PDB entry 6IZW | X-ray diffraction, 2.40 A resolution | chains A and C of the 3 polymer chains in the assembly

== Chain A ==
Name: Mutual gliding-motility protein MglA
From: Myxococcus xanthus (strain DK 1622)
Notes: EC 3.6.5.2
Reference sequence: Q1DB04 (MGLA_MYXXD); residues 1-195 here = UniProt positions 1-195
Amino-acid sequence (203 residues; each row starts with the number of its first residue):
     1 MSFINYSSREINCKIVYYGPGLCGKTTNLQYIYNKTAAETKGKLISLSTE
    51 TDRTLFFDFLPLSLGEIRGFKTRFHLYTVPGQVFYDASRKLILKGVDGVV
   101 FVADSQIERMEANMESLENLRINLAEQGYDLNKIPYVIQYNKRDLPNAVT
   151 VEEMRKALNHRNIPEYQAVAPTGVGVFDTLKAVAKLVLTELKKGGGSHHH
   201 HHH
Not modelled in the structure: 1, 194-203
Construct notes: expression tag (196-203)
Ion coordination: Mg2+: Thr-26, Thr-54 (together with GTP-gamma-S)
Small-molecule neighbours: GTP-gamma-S (GSP; 5'-guanosine-diphosphate-monothiophosphate): Pro-20, Gly-21, Leu-22, Cys-23, Gly-24, Lys-25, Thr-26, Thr-27, Asp-52, Arg-53, Thr-54, Val-79, Pro-80, Gly-81, Gln-82, Asn-141, Lys-142, Asp-144, Leu-145, Ala-168, Val-169, Ala-170, Pro-171
UniProt features mapped onto this chain:
  - binding site (GTP): Gly-19 to Thr-26, Thr-78 to Gln-82, Asn-141 to Asp-144
From the paper describing this entry:
  - catalytic residues: Arg-53, Gln-82
  - conformationally variable residues (loop rearrangement): Arg-53, Gln-82
  - Mg2+ coordination: Thr-54
  - mutagenesis - L64A/I67A, K181A/K185A: decreased catalytic activity with Gliding motility protein MglB (chain C)

== Chain C ==
Name: Gliding motility protein MglB
From: Myxococcus xanthus (strain DK 1622)
Reference sequence: Q1DB03 (Q1DB03_MYXXD); residue numbers follow UniProt; this construct covers 1-159
Amino-acid sequence (167 residues; each row starts with the number of its first residue):
     1 MGTQLVMYEEEFTKINAVCDRLTKDANAKVVFLVDKNGQLISSAGQTQNI
    51 DTTSLASLTAGNVAAMGGLAKLIGENEFPNQFHEGAKDSLYMTIVGSRVV
   101 LVVIFDNRTSLGLVRLRIKKASDELTKIFESLVKKTDSPGAGSPFAEMSD
   151 DDIDNLFSEGSHHHHHH
Not modelled in the structure: 1-5, 131-167
Construct notes: engineered mutation Mse-148 (Ile in Q1DB03); expression tag (160-167)
Modified residues: Mse-1, Mse-148 (selenomethionine); Mse-7, Mse-66, Mse-92 (selenomethionine; parent Met)
From the paper describing this entry:
  - mutagenesis - D150A/D151A/D152A: decreased catalytic activity with Mutual gliding-motility protein MglA (chain A)

== How chain A and chain C interact ==
Contacting residue pairs (20):
  Leu-47(A) / Ala-64(C)
  Leu-47(A) / Ala-65(C)  hydrophobic
  Thr-49(A) / Asn-37(C)
  Glu-50(A) / Arg-98(C)  salt bridge
  Leu-55(A) / Lys-36(C)
  Leu-55(A) / Asn-37(C)
  Leu-55(A) / Ala-60(C)  hydrophobic
  Leu-55(A) / Ala-64(C)  hydrophobic
  Phe-56(A) / Gly-61(C)
  Phe-84(A) / Gly-38(C)
  Phe-84(A) / Gln-39(C)
  Phe-84(A) / Thr-53(C)
  Phe-84(A) / Ser-57(C)
  Tyr-85(A) / Asn-37(C)  hydrogen bond (side chain-backbone)
  Tyr-85(A) / Ser-57(C)
  Ala-87(A) / Ser-54(C)
  Ala-87(A) / Leu-58(C)
  Ser-88(A) / Ser-57(C)  hydrogen bond
  Ser-88(A) / Leu-58(C)
  Leu-91(A) / Leu-58(C)  hydrophobic

== Overview ==
Chain A and chain C form an interface of 10 and 13 residues respectively; the contacts include 2 hydrogen
bonds and 1 salt bridge. Polar contacts include Glu-50(A)/Arg-98(C), Tyr-85(A)/Asn-37(C) and
Ser-88(A)/Ser-57(C). From the paper: catalytic residues Arg-53(A) and Gln-82(A); L64A/I67A and K181A/K185A of
chain A reduce catalytic activity with Gliding motility protein MglB (chain C).
Here chain A is Mutual gliding-motility protein MglA and chain C is Gliding motility protein MglB, both from
Myxococcus xanthus (strain DK 1622). Entry 6IZW (Myxococcus xanthus MglA bound to GTP-gamma-S and MglB) was
determined by X-ray diffraction, deposited together with 5YMX.
